7Y6T - chains C and B of the 3 polymer chains in the assembly; structure by electron microscopy, 4.20 A resolution (low resolution: residue-level contacts below are approximate; hydrogen-bond / salt-bridge calls are withheld).

Chain C (and B):
Protein: Spike glycoprotein
Organism: Porcine epidemic diarrhea virus
Notes: chain B of this document is another copy of the same molecule, construct and numbering; everything in this record applies to it too
Reference sequence: A0A1Y0DD46 (A0A1Y0DD46_9ALPC); residues 1-1327 here = UniProt positions 1-1327
Chain sequence (1402 residues; each row starts with the number of its first residue):
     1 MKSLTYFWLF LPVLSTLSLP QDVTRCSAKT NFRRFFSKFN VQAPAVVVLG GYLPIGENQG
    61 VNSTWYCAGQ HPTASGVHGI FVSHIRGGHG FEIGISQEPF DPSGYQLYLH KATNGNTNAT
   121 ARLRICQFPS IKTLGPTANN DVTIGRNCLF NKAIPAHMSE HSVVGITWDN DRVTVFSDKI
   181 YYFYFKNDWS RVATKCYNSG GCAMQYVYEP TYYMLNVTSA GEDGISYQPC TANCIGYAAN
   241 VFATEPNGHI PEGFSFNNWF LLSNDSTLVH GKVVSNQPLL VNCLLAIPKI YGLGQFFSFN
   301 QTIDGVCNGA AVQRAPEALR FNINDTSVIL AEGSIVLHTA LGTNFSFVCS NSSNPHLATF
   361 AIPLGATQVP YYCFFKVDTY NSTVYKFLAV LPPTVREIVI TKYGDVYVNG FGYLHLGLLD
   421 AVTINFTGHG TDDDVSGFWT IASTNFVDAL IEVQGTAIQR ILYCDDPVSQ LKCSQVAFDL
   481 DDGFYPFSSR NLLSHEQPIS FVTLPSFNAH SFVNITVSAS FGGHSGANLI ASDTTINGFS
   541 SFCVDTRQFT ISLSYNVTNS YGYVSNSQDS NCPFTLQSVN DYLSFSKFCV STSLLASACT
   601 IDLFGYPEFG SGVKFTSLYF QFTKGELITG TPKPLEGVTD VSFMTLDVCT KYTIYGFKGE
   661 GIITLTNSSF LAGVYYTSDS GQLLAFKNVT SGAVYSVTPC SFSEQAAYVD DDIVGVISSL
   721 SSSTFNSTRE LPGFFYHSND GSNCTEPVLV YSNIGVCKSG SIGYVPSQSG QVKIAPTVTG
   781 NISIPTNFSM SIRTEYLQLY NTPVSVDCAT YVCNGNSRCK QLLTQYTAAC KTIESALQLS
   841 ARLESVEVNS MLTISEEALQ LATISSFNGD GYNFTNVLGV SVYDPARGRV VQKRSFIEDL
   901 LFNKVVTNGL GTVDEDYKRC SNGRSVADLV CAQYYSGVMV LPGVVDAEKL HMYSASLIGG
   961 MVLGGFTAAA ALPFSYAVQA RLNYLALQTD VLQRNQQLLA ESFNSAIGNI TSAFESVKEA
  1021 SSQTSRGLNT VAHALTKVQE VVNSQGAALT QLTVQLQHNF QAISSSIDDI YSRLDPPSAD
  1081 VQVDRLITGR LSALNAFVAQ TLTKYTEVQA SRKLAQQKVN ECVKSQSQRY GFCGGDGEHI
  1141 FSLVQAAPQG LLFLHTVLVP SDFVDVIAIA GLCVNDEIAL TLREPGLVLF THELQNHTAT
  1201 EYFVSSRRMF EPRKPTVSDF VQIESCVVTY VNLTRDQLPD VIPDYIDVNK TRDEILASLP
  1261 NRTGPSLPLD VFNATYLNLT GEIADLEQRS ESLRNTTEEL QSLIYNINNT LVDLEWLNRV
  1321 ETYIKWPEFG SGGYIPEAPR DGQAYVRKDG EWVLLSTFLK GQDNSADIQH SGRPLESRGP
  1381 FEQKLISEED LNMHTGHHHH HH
Not modelled in the structure: 1-30, 510-635, 1255-1402 (chain B: 1-30, 1255-1402)
Sequence notes: conflict P1076 (Ile in A0A1Y0DD46), P1077 (Leu in A0A1Y0DD46); expression tag (1328-1402)
Cystine bridges: C126-C148, C230-C234, C283-C307, C349-C373, C464-C473, C649-C700, C744-C757, C808-C830, C920-C931, C1122-C1133, C1173-C1226
Glycans and other covalent adducts: N-acetylglucosamine (NAG) linked to N118, N344, N381, N425, N667, N688, N726, N743, N781, N787, N873, N1009; glycan linked to N216, N264, N300, N324, N351, N1232

Chain C / chain B interface:
Residue-residue contacts (166):
  Q475(C) - K831(B)
  Q475(C) - E834(B)
  V476(C) - K831(B)
  F484(C) - Q838(B)
  P486(C) - D807(B)
  P486(C) - E834(B)
  L504(C) - F387(B)
  P505(C) - F387(B)
  S506(C) - F387(B)
  F507(C) - S353(B)
  F507(C) - P355(B)
  F507(C) - F374(B)
  F507(C) - F387(B)
  E636(C) - S353(B)
  E636(C) - N354(B)
  E636(C) - P355(B)
  E636(C) - H356(B)
  E636(C) - L357(B)
  G637(C) - S353(B)
  K658(C) - S1066(B)
  K658(C) - D1068(B)
  K658(C) - D1069(B)
  K658(C) - S1072(B)
  G659(C) - D1068(B)
  T664(C) - G923(B)
  T664(C) - R924(B)
  T666(C) - R924(B)
  T666(C) - S925(B)
  T666(C) - V926(B)
  S668(C) - V926(B)
  F670(C) - V269(B)
  F670(C) - T456(B)
  L671(C) - F260(B)
  L671(C) - T394(B)
  L671(C) - R396(B)
  L671(C) - N409(B)
  A672(C) - F260(B)
  A672(C) - N409(B)
  G673(C) - T267(B)
  V674(C) - F411(B)
  Y675(C) - D265(B)
  Y675(C) - S266(B)
  Y675(C) - T267(B)
  Y676(C) - T267(B)
  Y676(C) - V269(B)
  Y676(C) - T456(B)
  T677(C) - T267(B)
  T677(C) - L268(B)
  T677(C) - V269(B)
  D679(C) - L268(B)
  D679(C) - H270(B)
  D679(C) - G271(B)
  S680(C) - Q1057(B)
  Q682(C) - A932(B)
  Q682(C) - Y935(B)
  L684(C) - V269(B)
  L684(C) - A927(B)
  A685(C) - V926(B)
  T690(C) - P370(B)
  S696(C) - G923(B)
  S696(C) - S925(B)
  S696(C) - V926(B)
  V697(C) - Y935(B)
  T698(C) - G923(B)
  T698(C) - Y935(B)
  P699(C) - Y935(B)
  F702(C) - Y934(B)
  F702(C) - Y935(B)
  S703(C) - D807(B)
  S703(C) - T810(B)
  S703(C) - Y934(B)
  S703(C) - G937(B)
  S703(C) - M939(B)
  S719(C) - Y917(B)
  S719(C) - K918(B)
  S719(C) - S921(B)
  S719(C) - Y934(B)
  E730(C) - K918(B)
  L731(C) - K918(B)
  P732(C) - D916(B)
  P732(C) - K918(B)
  G733(C) - D916(B)
  G733(C) - Y917(B)
  G733(C) - K918(B)
  F734(C) - K918(B)
  F735(C) - K918(B)
  L749(C) - R842(B)
  V750(C) - R842(B)
  V750(C) - S845(B)
  V750(C) - V846(B)
  Y751(C) - R842(B)
  Y751(C) - L941(B)
  S752(C) - P803(B)
  S752(C) - S845(B)
  S752(C) - L941(B)
  S752(C) - P942(B)
  S752(C) - V944(B)
  N753(C) - P942(B)
  N753(C) - G943(B)
  N753(C) - V944(B)
  V765(C) - K949(B)
  Q768(C) - L852(B)
  Q768(C) - T853(B)
  Q768(C) - I854(B)
  S769(C) - I854(B)
  G770(C) - T853(B)
  I774(C) - L963(B)
  I774(C) - G964(B)
  I774(C) - G965(B)
  A775(C) - G960(B)
  A775(C) - M961(B)
  A775(C) - L963(B)
  A775(C) - G964(B)
  P776(C) - L972(B)
  P776(C) - A980(B)
  T777(C) - L972(B)
  T777(C) - Y976(B)
  T777(C) - A980(B)
  V778(C) - Y976(B)
  V778(C) - A980(B)
  T779(C) - Y976(B)
  N781(C) - G964(B)
  N781(C) - A969(B)
  N781(C) - A970(B)
  I782(C) - G964(B)
  S783(C) - G965(B)
  S783(C) - F966(B)
  S783(C) - T967(B)
  G1027(C) - V846(B)
  L1028(C) - V846(B)
  L1028(C) - E847(B)
  L1028(C) - S850(B)
  H1033(C) - L843(B)
  E1040(C) - L839(B)
  Q1051(C) - A829(B)
  Q1061(C) - V1081(B)
  Q1061(C) - D1084(B)
  Q1061(C) - R1085(B)
  R1129(C) - Q1117(B)
  R1129(C) - E1121(B)
  Y1130(C) - N1120(B)
  Y1130(C) - E1121(B)
  G1131(C) - N1120(B)
  F1132(C) - E1121(B)
  F1163(C) - F966(B)
  R1183(C) - R1183(B)
  R1183(C) - E1184(B)
  R1183(C) - S1218(B)
  R1183(C) - D1219(B)
  P1185(C) - N983(B)
  P1185(C) - Y984(B)
  S1218(C) - S1218(B)
  V1221(C) - L987(B)
  Q1222(C) - R1213(B)
  Q1222(C) - D1244(B)
  I1223(C) - Q988(B)
  I1223(C) - T989(B)
  E1224(C) - T989(B)
  E1224(C) - P1212(B)
  E1224(C) - R1213(B)
  E1224(C) - K1214(B)
  S1225(C) - D990(B)
  T1229(C) - Y976(B)
  V1248(C) - I1246(B)
  T1251(C) - R1252(B)
  R1252(C) - E1254(B)
Other interface residues (no listed pair), chain C (100 interface residues in all): D482, F487, T639, E660, L665, N667, S678, G681, L720, S767, Q771, V772, E1107, D1136, L1182, F1220, V1227
Other interface residues (no listed pair), chain B (116 interface residues in all): A358, Y372, V390, P393, G455, S805, V806, A828, N849, E856, V945, A977, Q979, V991, L992, T1053, T1106, K1124, S1125

Summary:
100 residues of chain C face 116 of chain B across their interface. Covalently linked N-acetylglucosamine: at
N118(C), N344(C), N381(C), N425(C), N667(C) and N688(C) and 6 more.
Both chains are Spike glycoprotein (Porcine epidemic diarrhea virus). Entry 7Y6T (Cryo-EM map of IPEC-J2
cell-derived PEDV PT52 S protein one D0-down and two D0-up) was determined by electron microscopy (same
publication as 7W6M, 7W73, 7Y6S, 7Y6U and 7Y6V).
